PDB entry 1IO8 | X-ray diffraction, 2.00 A resolution | chain A

[Chain A]
Protein: Cytochrome P450 CYP119
Organism: Sulfolobus solfataricus
Notes: EC 1.14.14.-
Reference sequence: Q55080 (CPXW_SULSO); residue numbers follow UniProt; this construct covers 1-368
Amino-acid sequence (368 residues; each row starts with the number of its first residue):
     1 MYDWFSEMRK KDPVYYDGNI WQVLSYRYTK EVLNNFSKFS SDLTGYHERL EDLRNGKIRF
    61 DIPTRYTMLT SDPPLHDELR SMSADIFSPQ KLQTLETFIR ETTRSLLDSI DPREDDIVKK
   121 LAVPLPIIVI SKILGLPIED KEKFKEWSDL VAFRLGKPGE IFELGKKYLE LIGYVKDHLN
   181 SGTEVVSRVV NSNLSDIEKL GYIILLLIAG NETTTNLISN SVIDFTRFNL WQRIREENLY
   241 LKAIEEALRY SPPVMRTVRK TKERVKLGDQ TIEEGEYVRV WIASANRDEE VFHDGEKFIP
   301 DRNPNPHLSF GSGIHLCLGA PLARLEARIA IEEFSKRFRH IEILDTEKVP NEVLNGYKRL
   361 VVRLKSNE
Disordered / not traced: 367-368
Differences from the reference sequence: engineered mutation L24 (Phe in Q55080)
Metal / ion sites: heme Fe near C317 (its only coordinating residue here)
Small-molecule neighbours: heme (HEM): M68, L69, H76, R80, F87, I130, F153, L205, L206, A209, G210, T213, T214, L217, L248, P253, V254, T257, R259, I282, S309, F310, G311, I314, H315, C317, L318, G319, L322, A323
Curated features (UniProtKB/Swiss-Prot):
  - binding site (heme): H76, R80, T257, R259, H315, C317
  - mutagenesis: D77 (D77R: 1.4-fold reduction in styrene epoxidation activity. 13-fold increase in lauric acid hydroxylation activity), T213 (T213A: 1.2-fold reduction in styrene epoxidation activity. No effect on thermostability; T213F: Loss of styrene epoxidation activity. No effect on thermostability ...), T214 (T214A: 2.7-fold increase in styrene epoxidation activity. No effect on thermostability; T214V: 3-fold increase in styrene epoxidation activity. 6-fold increase in lauric acid hydroxylation activity ...)

[Overview]
Bound to chain A: heme. Curated annotation (UniProt) lists 6 heme-binding residues and 3 mutagenesis sites.
Chain A is Cytochrome P450 CYP119 (Sulfolobus solfataricus); the structure, Thermophilic cytochrome P450
(CYP119) from sulfolobus solfataricus: High resolution structural origin of its thermostability and functional
..., was determined by X-ray diffraction, deposited together with 1IO9 and 1IO7.
